PDB entry 7KUI | electron microscopy, 3.40 A resolution | chains D and E of the 12 polymer chains in the assembly

[Chain D (and E)]
Protein: Integrase
Organism: Rous sarcoma virus (strain Schmidt-Ruppin A)
Notes: EC 2.7.7.-, 3.1.-.-; chain E of this document is another copy of the same molecule, construct and numbering; everything in this record applies to it too
UniProtKB: P03354 (POL_RSVP); residues 1-278 here correspond to UniProt positions 1281-1558 (UniProt number = residue number + 1280)
Sequence (278 residues; row label = number of the first residue in the row):
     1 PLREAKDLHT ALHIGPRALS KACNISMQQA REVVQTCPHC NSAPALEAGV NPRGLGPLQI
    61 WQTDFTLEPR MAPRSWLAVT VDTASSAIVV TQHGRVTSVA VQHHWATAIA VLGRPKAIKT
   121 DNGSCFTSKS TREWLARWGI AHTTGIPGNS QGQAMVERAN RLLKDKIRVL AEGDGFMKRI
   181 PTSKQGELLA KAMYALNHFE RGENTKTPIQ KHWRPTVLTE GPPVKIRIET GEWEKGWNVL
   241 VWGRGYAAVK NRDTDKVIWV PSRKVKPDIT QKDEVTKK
Disordered / not traced: 1-220, 270-278 (chain E: 270-278)
Sequence notes: conflict Lys166 (Arg1446 in P03354)
What the authors report for this chain:
  - mutagenesis - R263A: abolished binding to octameric CSC
  - mutagenesis - R263K: decreased binding to octameric CSC
  - mutagenesis - S262R: decreased binding to octameric CSC intasomes
  - mutagenesis - S262P: abolished expression

[Chain D / chain E interface]
Residue-residue contacts (7; chain D residue first):
  Trp242(D) with Glu229(E); Thr230(E)
  Arg244(D) with Glu229(E), salt bridge; Gly231(E)
  Gly245(D) with Ala45(E)
  Tyr246(D) with Ser42(E), hydrogen bond (side chain-backbone); Ala45(E), hydrophobic
Also at the interface, not in a pair above, chain D (6 interface residues in all): Gly243, Lys264
Also at the interface, not in a pair above, chain E (7 interface residues in all): Gln35, Ala43

[Overview]
The interface between chain D and chain E involves 6 residues on one side and 7 on the other; the contacts
include 1 hydrogen bond and 1 salt bridge. Polar contacts include Arg244(D)-Glu229(E) and Tyr246(D)-Ser42(E).
The paper reports that R263A of chain D abolishes binding to octameric CSC; R263K of chain D reduces binding
to octameric CSC; 4 substitutions were tested in all.
Chain D and chain E are both Integrase (Rous sarcoma virus (strain Schmidt-Ruppin A)); the structure, Cryo-EM
structure of Rous sarcoma virus cleaved synaptic complex (CSC) with HIV-1 integrase strand transfer inhibitor
..., was determined by electron microscopy, deposited together with 7JN3 and 7KU7.
